Entry 7TQU (electron microscopy, 3.80 A resolution); this record covers chains g and j of the 14 polymer chains in the assembly.

== Chain g ==
Protein: VP3
Source organism: Coxsackievirus A21
Notes: EC 3.4.22.29, 3.6.1.15, 3.4.22.28, 2.7.7.48
UniProtKB: Q7T7N6 (Q7T7N6_9ENTO); residues 1-240 here correspond to UniProt positions 342-581 (UniProt number = residue number + 341)
Chain sequence (240 residues; row label = number of the first residue in the row):
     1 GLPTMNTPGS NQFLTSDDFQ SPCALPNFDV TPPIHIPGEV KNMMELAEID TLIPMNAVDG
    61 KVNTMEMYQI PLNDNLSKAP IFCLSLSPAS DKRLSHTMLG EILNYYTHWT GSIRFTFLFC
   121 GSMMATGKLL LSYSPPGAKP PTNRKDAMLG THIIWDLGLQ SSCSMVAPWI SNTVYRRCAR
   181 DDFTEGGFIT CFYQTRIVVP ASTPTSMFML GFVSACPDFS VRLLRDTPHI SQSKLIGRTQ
Disordered / not traced: 235-240
Sequence notes: conflict R225 (Lys566 in Q7T7N6)

== Chain j ==
Protein: VP2
Source organism: Coxsackievirus A21
Notes: EC 3.4.22.29, 3.6.1.15, 3.4.22.28, 2.7.7.48
UniProtKB: Q7T7N6 (Q7T7N6_9ENTO); residues 1-272 here correspond to UniProt positions 70-341 (UniProt number = residue number + 69)
Chain sequence (272 residues; row label = number of the first residue in the row):
     1 SPNVEACGYS DRVRQITLGN STITTQEAAN AIVAYGEWPT YINDSEANPV DAPTEPDVSS
    61 NRFYTLESVS WKTTSRGWWW KLPDCLKDMG MFGQNMYYHY LGRSGYTIHV QCNASKFHQG
   121 ALGVFLIPEF VMACNTESKT SYVSYINANP GERGGEFTNT YNPSNTDASE GRKFAALDYL
   181 LGSGVLAGNA FVYPHQIINL RTNNSATIVV PYVNSLVIDC MAKHNNWGIV ILPLAPLAFA
   241 ATSSPQVPIT VTIAPMCTEF NGLRNITVPV HQ
Disordered / not traced: 1-7, 165-168

== How chain g and chain j interact ==
Contacting residue pairs (61):
  L76(g) - Q246(j)
  M124(g) - K116(j)
  M124(g) - F117(j)  hydrophobic
  T126(g) - N113(j)
  T126(g) - A114(j)
  G127(g) - N113(j)
  K128(g) - Q111(j)
  K128(g) - N204(j)  hydrogen bond
  R144(g) - T65(j)
  R144(g) - L66(j)
  R144(g) - S68(j)  hydrogen bond
  K145(g) - E67(j)  salt bridge
  K145(g) - E152(j)  salt bridge
  M148(g) - R62(j)  hydrogen bond (backbone-side chain)
  M148(g) - F63(j)
  M148(g) - T65(j)  hydrogen bond (side chain-backbone)
  M148(g) - M89(j)  hydrophobic
  L149(g) - R62(j)  hydrogen bond (backbone-side chain)
  L149(g) - Y64(j)  hydrophobic
  G150(g) - N20(j)  hydrogen bond (backbone-side chain)
  G150(g) - R62(j)  hydrogen bond (backbone-side chain)
  T151(g) - N20(j)
  H152(g) - N20(j)  hydrogen bond (backbone-backbone)
  H152(g) - S21(j)
  H152(g) - T22(j)  hydrogen bond (backbone-backbone)
  H152(g) - R62(j)
  H152(g) - F63(j)  hydrogen bond (side chain-backbone)
  I153(g) - T22(j)
  I153(g) - T24(j)
  I154(g) - T22(j)  hydrogen bond (backbone-backbone)
  I154(g) - T24(j)  hydrogen bond (backbone-backbone)
  I154(g) - Q111(j)
  D156(g) - T24(j)
  D156(g) - T25(j)
  D156(g) - Q26(j)  hydrogen bond (side chain-backbone)
  D156(g) - E27(j)
  D156(g) - N204(j)  hydrogen bond
  L157(g) - Q26(j)
  G158(g) - Q26(j)
  L159(g) - Q26(j)  hydrogen bond (backbone-side chain)
  Q160(g) - Q26(j)  hydrogen bond (backbone-side chain)
  Q194(g) - T65(j)  hydrogen bond
  Q194(g) - S68(j)
  Q194(g) - Q111(j)  hydrogen bond
  Q194(g) - T250(j)  hydrogen bond (backbone-side chain)
  Q194(g) - T252(j)  hydrogen bond
  T195(g) - N113(j)  hydrogen bond
  T195(g) - P248(j)
  T195(g) - T250(j)
  R196(g) - N113(j)  hydrogen bond (backbone-side chain)
  R196(g) - Q246(j)  hydrogen bond (side chain-backbone)
  R196(g) - P248(j)
  V198(g) - N113(j)
  V198(g) - A114(j)  hydrophobic
  V198(g) - S115(j)
  V198(g) - H118(j)
  V199(g) - F239(j)
  P200(g) - S115(j)
  P200(g) - F117(j)  hydrophobic
  P200(g) - F239(j)  hydrophobic
  A201(g) - F239(j)
Also at the interface, not in a pair above, chain g (27 interface residues in all): M123
Also at the interface, not in a pair above, chain j (33 interface residues in all): I23, G90, C112, V247

== Summary ==
The interface between chain g and chain j involves 27 residues on one side and 33 on the other, with 23
hydrogen bonds and 2 salt bridges. Polar contacts include K145(g)-E67(j), K145(g)-E152(j) and K128(g)-N204(j).
Chain g is VP3 and chain j is VP2, both from Coxsackievirus A21; the structure, Coxsackievirus A21 capsid
subdomain in complex with mouse polyclonal antibody pAbC-1, was determined by electron microscopy (same
publication as 7TQS and 7TQT).
